Entry 9LBT (X-ray diffraction, 1.99 A resolution); this record covers chains A and B of the 4 polymer chains in the assembly.

Chain A (and B):
Protein: Dipeptidyl peptidase 4 soluble form
Organism: Homo sapiens
Notes: chain B of this document is another copy of the same molecule, construct and numbering; everything in this record applies to it too
UniProt: P27487 (DPP4_HUMAN); the construct lacks a stretch of the UniProt sequence, so the offset changes along the chain: 2-32 = UniProt 41-71; 33-723 = UniProt 75-765
Amino-acid sequence (726 residues; numbered 1 to 723 plus 3 insertion-coded residues; the number before each row is that of its first residue; a row labelled like 32A-32C holds insertion residues (32A, then the next letters in order)):
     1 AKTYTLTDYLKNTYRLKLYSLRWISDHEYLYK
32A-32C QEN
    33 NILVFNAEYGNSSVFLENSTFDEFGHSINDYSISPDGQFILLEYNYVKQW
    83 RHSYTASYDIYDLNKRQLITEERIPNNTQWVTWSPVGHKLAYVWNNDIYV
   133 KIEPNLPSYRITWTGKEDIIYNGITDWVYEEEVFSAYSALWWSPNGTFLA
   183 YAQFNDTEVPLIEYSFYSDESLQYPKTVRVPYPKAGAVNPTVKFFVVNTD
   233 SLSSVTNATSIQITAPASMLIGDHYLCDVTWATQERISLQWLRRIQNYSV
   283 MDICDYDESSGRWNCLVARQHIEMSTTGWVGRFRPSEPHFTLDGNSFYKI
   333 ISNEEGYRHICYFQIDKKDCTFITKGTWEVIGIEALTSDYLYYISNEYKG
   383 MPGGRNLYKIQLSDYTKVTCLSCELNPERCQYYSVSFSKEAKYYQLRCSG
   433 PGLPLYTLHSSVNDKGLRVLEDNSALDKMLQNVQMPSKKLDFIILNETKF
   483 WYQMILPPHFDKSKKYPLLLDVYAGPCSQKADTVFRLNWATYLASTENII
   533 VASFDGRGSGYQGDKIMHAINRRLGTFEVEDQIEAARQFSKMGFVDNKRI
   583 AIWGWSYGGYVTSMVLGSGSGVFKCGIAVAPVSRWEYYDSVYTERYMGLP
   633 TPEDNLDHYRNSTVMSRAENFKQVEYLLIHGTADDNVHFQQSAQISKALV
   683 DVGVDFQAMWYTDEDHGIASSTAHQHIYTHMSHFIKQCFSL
Unresolved in the structure: 32A-32C
Construct notes: expression tag (1)
Cystine bridges: Cys286-Cys297, Cys343-Cys352, Cys402-Cys405, Cys412-Cys430, Cys607-Cys720
Curated features (UniProtKB/Swiss-Prot):
  - active site (Charge relay system): Ser588, Asp666, His698
  - glycosylation (N-linked (GlcNAc...) asparagine): Asn43, Asn50, Asn108, Asn177, Asn187, Asn239, Asn279, Asn478, Asn643

How chain A and chain B interact:
Residue-residue contacts - 118 pairs, chain A then chain B:
  Pro192(A) - Tyr206(B)
  Leu193(A) - Tyr206(B)
  Ile194(A) - Pro207(B)
  Glu195(A) - Ser197(B)
  Glu195(A) - Thr209(B)  hydrogen bond
  Glu195(A) - Arg211(B)  salt bridge
  Tyr196(A) - Ser197(B)
  Ser197(A) - Glu195(B)
  Ser197(A) - Tyr196(B)
  Tyr199(A) - Phe671(B)
  Tyr199(A) - Gln672(B)
  Tyr199(A) - Ala675(B)  hydrophobic
  Tyr199(A) - Gln676(B)  hydrogen bond (backbone-side chain)
  Ser200(A) - Gln676(B)  hydrogen bond (backbone-side chain)
  Ser200(A) - Lys679(B)  hydrogen bond (backbone-side chain)
  Asp201(A) - Gln676(B)  hydrogen bond (backbone-side chain)
  Glu202(A) - Arg616(B)  salt bridge
  Glu202(A) - Tyr619(B)  hydrogen bond (backbone-side chain)
  Glu202(A) - Thr645(B)
  Glu202(A) - Met647(B)
  Glu202(A) - Gln676(B)
  Ser203(A) - Arg616(B)
  Leu204(A) - Tyr619(B)
  Leu204(A) - Gln672(B)  hydrogen bond (backbone-side chain)
  Gln205(A) - Lys216(B)
  Gln205(A) - Ala217(B)  hydrogen bond (side chain-backbone)
  Gln205(A) - Glu618(B)  hydrogen bond (side chain-backbone)
  Gln205(A) - Tyr619(B)
  Gln205(A) - Gln672(B)  hydrogen bond (backbone-side chain)
  Tyr206(A) - Pro192(B)
  Tyr206(A) - Leu193(B)
  Tyr206(A) - Tyr214(B)  hydrogen bond (side chain-backbone)
  Tyr206(A) - Pro215(B)
  Tyr206(A) - Lys216(B)  hydrogen bond (side chain-backbone)
  Tyr206(A) - Ala219(B)
  Pro207(A) - Ile194(B)
  Pro207(A) - Gln672(B)
  Thr209(A) - Glu195(B)  hydrogen bond
  Arg211(A) - Glu195(B)  salt bridge
  Arg211(A) - Arg211(B)
  Tyr214(A) - Tyr206(B)  hydrogen bond (backbone-side chain)
  Pro215(A) - Tyr206(B)
  Lys216(A) - Gln205(B)
  Lys216(A) - Tyr206(B)  hydrogen bond (backbone-side chain)
  Ala217(A) - Gln205(B)  hydrogen bond (backbone-side chain)
  Ala219(A) - Tyr206(B)
  Arg616(A) - Glu202(B)  salt bridge
  Arg616(A) - Ser203(B)
  Glu618(A) - Gln205(B)  hydrogen bond (backbone-side chain)
  Tyr619(A) - Glu202(B)  hydrogen bond (side chain-backbone)
  Tyr619(A) - Leu204(B)
  Tyr619(A) - Gln205(B)
  Thr645(A) - Glu202(B)
  Met647(A) - Glu202(B)
  Leu660(A) - Trp692(B)  hydrophobic
  Phe671(A) - Tyr199(B)
  Phe671(A) - Trp692(B)
  Gln672(A) - Tyr199(B)
  Gln672(A) - Leu204(B)  hydrogen bond (side chain-backbone)
  Gln672(A) - Gln205(B)  hydrogen bond (side chain-backbone)
  Gln672(A) - Pro207(B)
  Ser674(A) - Trp692(B)
  Ala675(A) - Tyr199(B)  hydrophobic
  Ala675(A) - Trp692(B)
  Ala675(A) - Thr694(B)  hydrogen bond (backbone-side chain)
  Gln676(A) - Tyr199(B)  hydrogen bond (side chain-backbone)
  Gln676(A) - Ser200(B)  hydrogen bond (side chain-backbone)
  Gln676(A) - Asp201(B)  hydrogen bond (side chain-backbone)
  Gln676(A) - Glu202(B)
  Ser678(A) - Trp692(B)  hydrogen bond
  Ser678(A) - Thr694(B)  hydrogen bond
  Lys679(A) - Ser200(B)  hydrogen bond (side chain-backbone)
  Lys679(A) - Thr694(B)
  Lys679(A) - Asp695(B)
  Val682(A) - Tyr693(B)  hydrophobic
  Val682(A) - Thr704(B)
  Val682(A) - Ala705(B)  hydrophobic
  Val682(A) - His708(B)
  Asp683(A) - Thr704(B)  hydrogen bond
  Val686(A) - His708(B)  hydrogen bond (backbone-side chain)
  Asp687(A) - His708(B)
  Asp687(A) - His712(B)  salt bridge
  Asp687(A) - His715(B)  salt bridge
  Phe688(A) - Met691(B)
  Phe688(A) - His708(B)
  Phe688(A) - His712(B)
  Gln689(A) - Gln689(B)
  Gln689(A) - His712(B)
  Ala690(A) - Ala690(B)
  Ala690(A) - Met691(B)  hydrophobic
  Ala690(A) - Trp692(B)  hydrophobic
  Met691(A) - Phe688(B)
  Met691(A) - Ala690(B)  hydrophobic
  Met691(A) - Trp692(B)
  Trp692(A) - Leu660(B)  hydrophobic
  Trp692(A) - Phe671(B)
  Trp692(A) - Ser674(B)
  Trp692(A) - Ala675(B)
  Trp692(A) - Ser678(B)  hydrogen bond
  Trp692(A) - Ala690(B)  hydrophobic
  Trp692(A) - Met691(B)
  Trp692(A) - Trp692(B)
  Tyr693(A) - Val682(B)  hydrophobic
  Thr694(A) - Ala675(B)  hydrogen bond (side chain-backbone)
  Thr694(A) - Ser678(B)  hydrogen bond
  Thr694(A) - Lys679(B)
  Asp695(A) - Lys679(B)
  Thr704(A) - Val682(B)
  Thr704(A) - Asp683(B)  hydrogen bond
  Ala705(A) - Val682(B)  hydrophobic
  His708(A) - Val682(B)
  His708(A) - Val686(B)  hydrogen bond (side chain-backbone)
  His708(A) - Asp687(B)
  His708(A) - Phe688(B)
  His712(A) - Asp687(B)  salt bridge
  His712(A) - Phe688(B)
  His712(A) - Gln689(B)
  His715(A) - Asp687(B)  salt bridge

Summary:
The chain A/chain B interface involves 52 residues from each chain; the contacts include 34 hydrogen bonds and
8 salt bridges. Among the polar pairs are Glu195(A)-Arg211(B), Glu202(A)-Arg616(B) and Asp687(A)-His712(B).
Curated annotation (UniProt) lists 3 active-site residues on chain A.
Chain A and chain B are both Dipeptidyl peptidase 4 soluble form (Homo sapiens); the structure, DPPIV-VAMP,
was determined by X-ray diffraction.
